PDB entry 3DCO | electron microscopy, 11.00 A resolution (very low resolution: no residue pairs are listed; an interface is given only as per-side residue counts) | chains A and B of the 3 polymer chains in the assembly

# Chain A
Name: Bovine Alpha Tubulin
From: Bos taurus
Notes: fragment: Alpha Tubulin Subunit
Amino-acid sequence (451 residues; each row starts with the number of its first residue):
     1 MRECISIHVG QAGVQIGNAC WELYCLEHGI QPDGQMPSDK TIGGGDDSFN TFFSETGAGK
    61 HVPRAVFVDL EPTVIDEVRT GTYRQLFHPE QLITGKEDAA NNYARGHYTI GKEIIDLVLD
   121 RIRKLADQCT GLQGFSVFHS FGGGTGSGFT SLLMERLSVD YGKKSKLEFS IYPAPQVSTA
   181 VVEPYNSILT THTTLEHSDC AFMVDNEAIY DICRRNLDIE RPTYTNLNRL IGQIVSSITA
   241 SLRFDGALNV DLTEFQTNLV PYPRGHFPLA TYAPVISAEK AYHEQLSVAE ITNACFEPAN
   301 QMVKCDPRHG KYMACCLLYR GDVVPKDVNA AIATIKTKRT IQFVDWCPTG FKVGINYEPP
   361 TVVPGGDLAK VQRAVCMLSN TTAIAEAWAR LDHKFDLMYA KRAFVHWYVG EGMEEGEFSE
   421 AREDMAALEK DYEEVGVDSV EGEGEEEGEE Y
Disordered / not traced: 1, 35-60, 440-451
Ligand contacts:
  - GTP (guanosine-5'-triphosphate): Gly10, Gln11, Ala12, Gln15, Ile16, Ala99, Ala100, Asn101, Ser140, Gly142, Gly143, Gly144, Thr145, Gly146, Ile171, Thr179, Glu183, Asn206, Tyr224, Leu227, Asn228
  - Zn2+ (ZN): Tyr282, His283, Glu284, Gln285

# Chain B
Name: Bovine Beta Tubulin
From: Bos taurus
Notes: fragment: Beta Tubulin Subunit
Amino-acid sequence (445 residues; numbered 1 to 455; 10 numbers in that range are skipped by the numbering (no residue carries them; nothing is unmodelled there); the number before each row is that of its first residue):
     1 MREIVHIQAG QCGNQIGAKF WEVISDEHGI DPTGSYHGDS DLQL
    47 ERINVYYNEA AGNKYVPRAI LVDLEPGTMD SVRSGPFGQI FRPDNFVFGQ SGAGNNWAKG
   107 HYTEGAELVD SVLDVVRKES ESCDCLQGFQ LTHSLGGGTG SGMGTLLISK IREEYPDRIM
   167 NTFSVVPSPK VSDTVVEPYN ATLSVHQLVE NTDETYCIDN EALYDICFRT LKLTTPTYGD
   227 LNHLVSATMS GVTTCLRFPG QLNADLRKLA VNMVPFPRLH FFMPGFAPLT SRGSQQYRAL
   287 TVPELTQQMF DAKNMMAACD PRHGRYLTVA AVFRGRMSMK EVDEQMLNVQ NKNSSYFVEW
   347 IPNNVKTAVC DIPP
   369 RGLKMSATFI GNSTAIQELF KRISEQFTAM FRRKAFLHWY TGEGMDEMEF TEAESNMNDL
   429 VSEYQQYQDA TADEQGEFEE EGEEDEA
Disordered / not traced: 1, 438-455
Ligand contacts:
  - GDP (guanosine-5'-diphosphate): Gly10, Gln11, Cys12, Gln15, Ile16, Ala99, Asn101, Ser140, Gly142, Gly143, Gly144, Thr145, Gly146, Val171, Asp179, Thr180, Glu183, Asn206, Tyr224, Leu227, Asn228
  - GTP (guanosine-5'-triphosphate): Gln247, Leu248, Lys254
  - taxol (TA1): Glu22, Val23, Asp26, Glu27, Leu217, Asp226, His229, Leu230, Ala233, Ser236, Gly237, Phe272, Pro274, Leu275, Thr276, Ser277, Arg278, Pro360, Arg369, Gly370, Leu371

# Chain A / chain B interface
At this resolution (11 A) residue pairs are not listed: 38 residues of chain A and 39 of chain B lie at the interface.

# In short
The interface between chain A and chain B involves 38 residues on one side and 39 on the other. GTP is bound
between chain A and chain B. Bound to chain A: Zn2+. Bound to chain B: GDP and taxol.
Here chain A is Bovine Alpha Tubulin and chain B is Bovine Beta Tubulin, both from Bos taurus. Entry 3DCO
(Drosophila NOD (3DC4) and Bovine Tubulin (1JFF) Docked into the 11-Angstrom Cryo-EM Map of Nucleotide-Free
NOD ...) was determined by electron microscopy together with 3DC4 and 3DCB from the same study.
